Entry 7YKT (electron microscopy, 5.90 A resolution (low resolution: residue-level contacts below are approximate; hydrogen-bond / salt-bridge calls are withheld)); this record covers chains B and C of the 6 polymer chains in the assembly.

# Chain B (and C)
Protein: ATPase family gene 2 protein
From: Saccharomyces cerevisiae
Notes: EC 3.6.4.10; chain C of this document is another copy of the same molecule, construct and numbering; everything in this record applies to it too
Reference sequence: P32794 (AFG2_YEAST); residue numbers follow UniProt; this construct covers 1-780
Chain sequence (780 residues; row label = number of the first residue in the row):
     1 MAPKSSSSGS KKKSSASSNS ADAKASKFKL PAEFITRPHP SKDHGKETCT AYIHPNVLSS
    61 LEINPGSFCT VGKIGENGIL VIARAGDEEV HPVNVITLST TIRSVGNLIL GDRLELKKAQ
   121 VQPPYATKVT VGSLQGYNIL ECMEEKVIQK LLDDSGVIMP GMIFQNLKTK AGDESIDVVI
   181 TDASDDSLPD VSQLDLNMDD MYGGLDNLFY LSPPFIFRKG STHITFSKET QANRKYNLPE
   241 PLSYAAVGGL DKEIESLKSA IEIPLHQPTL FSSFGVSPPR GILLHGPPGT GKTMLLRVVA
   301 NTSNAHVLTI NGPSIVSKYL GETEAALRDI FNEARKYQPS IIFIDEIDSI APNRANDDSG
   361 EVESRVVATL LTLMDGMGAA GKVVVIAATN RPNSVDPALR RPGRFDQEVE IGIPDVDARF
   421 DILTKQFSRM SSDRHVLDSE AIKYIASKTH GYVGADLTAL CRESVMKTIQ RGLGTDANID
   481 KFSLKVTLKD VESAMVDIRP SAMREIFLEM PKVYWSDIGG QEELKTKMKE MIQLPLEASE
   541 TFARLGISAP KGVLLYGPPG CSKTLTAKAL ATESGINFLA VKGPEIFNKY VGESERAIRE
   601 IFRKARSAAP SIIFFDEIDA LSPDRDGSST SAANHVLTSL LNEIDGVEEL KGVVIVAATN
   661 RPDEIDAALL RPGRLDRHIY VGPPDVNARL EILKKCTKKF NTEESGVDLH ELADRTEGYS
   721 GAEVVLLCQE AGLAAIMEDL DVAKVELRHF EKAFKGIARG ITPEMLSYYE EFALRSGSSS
Unresolved in the structure: 1-27, 206-219, 777-780 (chain C: 1-28, 206-219, 777-780)
Curated features (UniProtKB/Swiss-Prot):
  - binding site (ATP): Gly286 to Thr293, Gly557 to Thr564
  - mutagenesis: Phe343 (F343L: In dgr1-sup*; moderate loss of catalytic activity. No growth defect. Restores growth and formation of 60S ribosomal subunit maturation but not catalytic activity or oligomerization ...), Glu346 (E346Q: Reduces basal and RLP24-dependent ATPase activity. Increases interaction with RLP24. Slightly reduces RLP24 release. Does not affect composition of pre-60S ribosomal particles or growth), Leu457 (L457S: In afg2-18, drg1-18 or drg1-ts; temperature sensitive mutant. At the restrictive temperature of 37 degrees Celsius, impaired growth ...), Cys561 to Ser562 (Increases ATPase activity and reduces affinity for ATP. Mild defect in oligomerization), Cys561 (C561T: In drg1-11; severe loss of ATPase activity. Severe loss of oligomerization. Resistant to diazaborine-mediated growth inhibition), Ser562 (S562G: Increases ATPase activity. Loss of oligomerization), Ala569 (A569V: In drg1-3; resistant to diazaborine-mediated growth inhibition), Glu617 (E617Q: Increases basal ATPase activity. Reduces RLP24-mediated activation. Does not affect interaction with RLP24 ...), Val725 (V725E: In drg1-1; slight loss of ATPase activity. No effect on affinity for ATP or oligomerization. Resistant to diazaborine-mediated growth inhibition ...)

# Chain B / chain C interface
Pairs across the interface (59):
  Gly75(B) with Arg335(C)
  Glu76(B) with Arg335(C)
  Arg234(B) with Ser272(C)
  Asn237(B) with Ser272(C); Ala379(C); Ala380(C)
  Pro313(B) with Arg365(C)
  Lys318(B) with Tyr319(C)
  Arg429(B) with Gly275(C)
  Met430(B) with Phe274(C)
  Arg434(B) with Phe274(C)
  Asp456(B) with Pro402(C)
  Ala459(B) with Pro402(C)
  Arg462(B) with Phe271(C); Val276(C); Ser277(C); Pro279(C)
  Val465(B) with Phe271(C); Phe274(C)
  Met466(B) with Phe271(C)
  Gln470(B) with Ser259(C); Ile263(C)
  Lys481(B) with Leu270(C)
  Ile498(B) with Asp406(C)
  Ser501(B) with Pro402(C)
  Met503(B) with Arg400(C)
  Glu505(B) with Val647(C)
  Lys582(B) with Thr638(C); Asn642(C)
  Pro584(B) with Thr638(C)
  Asn588(B) with His635(C)
  Lys589(B) with Val591(C); Glu595(C); His635(C)
  Arg596(B) with Ala355(C); Asn356(C)
  Lys699(B) with Ala543(C); Arg544(C); Leu545(C); Gly546(C)
  Phe700(B) with Leu545(C)
  Glu723(B) with Pro672(C)
  Leu726(B) with Gly673(C); Asp676(C)
  Gln729(B) with Gly546(C); Ile547(C); Ser548(C)
  Gly732(B) with Ile547(C)
  Leu733(B) with Leu534(C); Ile547(C); Pro550(C)
  Ile736(B) with Leu534(C); Phe542(C)
  Met737(B) with Glu530(C); Leu534(C)
  Leu740(B) with Gln533(C)
  Asp741(B) with Thr541(C); Arg544(C)
  Ala758(B) with Ser776(C)
Other interface residues (no listed pair), chain B (48 interface residues in all): Pro288, Val316, Ser317, Asp357, Gln426, Pro559, Phe587, Asn660, Cys696, Val742, Gly756
Other interface residues (no listed pair), chain C (52 interface residues in all): Ser273, Pro278, Leu320, Arg354, Asp357, Arg401, Glu537, Gly592, Arg671, His678

# Summary
48 residues of chain B and 52 residues of chain C are in contact. Curated annotation (UniProt) lists 16
ATP-binding residues and 8 mutagenesis sites on chain B.
Chain B and chain C are both ATPase family gene 2 protein (Saccharomyces cerevisiae); the structure, Cryo-EM
structure of Drg1 hexamer in helical state treated with ADP/AMPPNP/benzo-diazaborine, was determined by
electron microscopy together with 7WBB, 7WD3, 7YKK, 7YKL and 7YKZ from the same study.
